PDB entry 7CY5 | X-ray diffraction, 2.20 A resolution | chain A

Chain A:
Molecule: Maltodextrin-binding protein, 5-methylcytosine-modifying enzyme 1
Organism: Escherichia coli
Notes: EC 1.14.99.-; fragment: dioxygenase
UniProt: chimeric construct of A0A376KDN7, A0A2K3D5Z7: residues -372 to -7 from A0A376KDN7 (A0A376KDN7_ECOLX) positions 27-392 (UniProt number = residue number + 399); residues 1-532 from A0A2K3D5Z7 positions 1-532 (same numbers)
Sequence (917 residues; numbered -373 to 543; the number before each row is that of its first residue; numbers below 1 keep their minus sign (Met-373 is residue -373)):
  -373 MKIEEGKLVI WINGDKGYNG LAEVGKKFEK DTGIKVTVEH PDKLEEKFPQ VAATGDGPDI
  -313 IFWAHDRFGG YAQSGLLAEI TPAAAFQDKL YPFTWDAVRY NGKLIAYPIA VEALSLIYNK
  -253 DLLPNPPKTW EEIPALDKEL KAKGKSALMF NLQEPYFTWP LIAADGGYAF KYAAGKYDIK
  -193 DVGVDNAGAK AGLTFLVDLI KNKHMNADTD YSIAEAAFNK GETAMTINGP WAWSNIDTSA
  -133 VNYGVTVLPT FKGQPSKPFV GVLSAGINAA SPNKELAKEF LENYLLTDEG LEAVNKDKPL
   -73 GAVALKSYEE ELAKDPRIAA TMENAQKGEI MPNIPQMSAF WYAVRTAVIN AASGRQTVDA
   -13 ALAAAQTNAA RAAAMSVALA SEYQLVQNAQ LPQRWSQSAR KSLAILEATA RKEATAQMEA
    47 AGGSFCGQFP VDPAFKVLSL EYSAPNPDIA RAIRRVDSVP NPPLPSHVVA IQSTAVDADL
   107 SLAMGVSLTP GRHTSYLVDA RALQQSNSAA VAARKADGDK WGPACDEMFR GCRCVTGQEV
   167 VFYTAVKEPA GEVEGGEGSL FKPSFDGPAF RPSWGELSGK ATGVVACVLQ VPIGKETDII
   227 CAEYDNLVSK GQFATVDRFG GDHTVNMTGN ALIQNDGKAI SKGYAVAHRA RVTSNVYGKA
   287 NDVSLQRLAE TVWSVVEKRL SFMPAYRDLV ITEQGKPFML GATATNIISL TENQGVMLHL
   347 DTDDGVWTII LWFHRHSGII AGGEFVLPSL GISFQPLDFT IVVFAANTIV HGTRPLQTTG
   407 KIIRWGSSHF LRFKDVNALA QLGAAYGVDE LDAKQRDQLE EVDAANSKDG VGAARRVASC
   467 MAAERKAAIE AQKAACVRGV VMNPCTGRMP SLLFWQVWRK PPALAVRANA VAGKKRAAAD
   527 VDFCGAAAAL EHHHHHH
Disordered / not traced: -373 to -370, 176-184, 243-249, 509-543
Sequence notes: initiating methionine (-373); engineered mutation Ala-291 (Asp108 in A0A376KDN7), Ala-290 (Lys109 in A0A376KDN7), Ala-201 (Glu198 in A0A376KDN7), Ala-200 (Asn199 in A0A376KDN7), Ala-134 (Lys265 in A0A376KDN7), Ala-11 (Lys388 in A0A376KDN7), Ala-10 (Asp389 in A0A376KDN7); linker (-6 to 0); expression tag (533-543)
UniProt features mapped onto this chain:
  - binding site (L-ascorbate): Ser335 to Thr337, His397 to Thr399
  - binding site (Fe cation): His345, Asp347, His397
Metal / ion sites: Fe ion: His345, Asp347, His397 (together with ascorbic acid)
Residues lining bound ligands: ascorbic acid (ASC): Val251, Ser335, Thr337, Val342, His345, Ile356, Trp358, Phe371, His397, Gly398, Thr399, Gly412, Ser413, Ser414
From the paper describing this entry:
  - binding site for ascorbic acid: Thr337, Val342, Trp358, Thr399
  - mutagenesis - R244A, F245A, H249A, Y270A, T337A, H345A, D347N, D350N, W358A, T399A, R418A, S465A, R471A: abolished catalytic activity
  - mutagenesis - N261A, K264A, R275A (>30-fold), S335A, V342A, F416A, K420A (>30-fold), R461A, K472A (>30-fold), R484A (>30-fold), R494A (>30-fold): decreased catalytic activity
  - catalytic residues: Arg244
  - specificity-determining residues: Trp358 (proposed by the authors, not directly observed)

In short:
Ligands of chain A: ascorbic acid. The Fe ion site is built by His345, Asp347 and His397. Curated annotation
(UniProt) lists 6 L-ascorbate-binding residues and 3 Fe cation-binding residues. The paper reports the
catalytic residue Arg244; R244A, F245A and H249A, among others, abolish catalytic activity; 24 substitutions
were tested in all.
Chain A is Maltodextrin-binding protein, 5-methylcytosine-modifying enzyme 1 (Escherichia coli); the
structure, Crystal Structure of CMD1 in complex with vitamin C, was determined by X-ray diffraction, deposited
together with 7CY4, 7CY6, 7CY7 and 7CY8.
